4ELV - chains A and C of the 3 polymer chains in the assembly; structure by X-ray diffraction, 1.90 A resolution.

# Chain A
Name: DNA polymerase I, thermostable
From: Thermus aquaticus
Notes: EC 2.7.7.7
Reference sequence: P19821 (DPO1_THEAQ); residues 293-832 here = UniProt positions 293-832
Sequence (540 residues; row label = number of the first residue in the row):
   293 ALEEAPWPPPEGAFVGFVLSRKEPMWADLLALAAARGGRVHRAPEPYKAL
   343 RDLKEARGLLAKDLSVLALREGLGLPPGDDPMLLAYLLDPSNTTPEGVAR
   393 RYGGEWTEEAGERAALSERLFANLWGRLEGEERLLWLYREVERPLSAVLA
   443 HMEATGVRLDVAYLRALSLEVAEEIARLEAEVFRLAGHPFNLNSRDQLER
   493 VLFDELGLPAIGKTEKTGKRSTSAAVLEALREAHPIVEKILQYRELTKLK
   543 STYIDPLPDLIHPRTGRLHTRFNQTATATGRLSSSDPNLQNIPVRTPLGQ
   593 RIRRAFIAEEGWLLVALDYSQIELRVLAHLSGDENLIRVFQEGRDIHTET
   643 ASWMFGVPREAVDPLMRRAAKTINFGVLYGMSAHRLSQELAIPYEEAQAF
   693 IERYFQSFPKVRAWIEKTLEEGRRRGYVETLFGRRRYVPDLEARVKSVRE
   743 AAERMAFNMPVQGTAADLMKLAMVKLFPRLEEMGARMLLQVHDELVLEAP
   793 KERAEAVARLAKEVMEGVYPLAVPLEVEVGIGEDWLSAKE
Unresolved in the structure: 293
Ion coordination: Mg2+: Asp-610, Glu-786; Ca2+: Asp-610, Tyr-611, Asp-785 (together with 0R7)
Ligand contacts: 0R7 ([[(2S,5R)-5-[4-azanyl-5-[2-(4-ethynylphenyl)ethynyl]-2-oxidanylidene-pyrimidin-1-yl]oxolan-2-yl]methoxy-oxidanyl-phosphoryl] phosphono hydrogen phosphate): Arg-573, Arg-587, Asp-610, Tyr-611, Ser-612, Gln-613, Ile-614, Glu-615, Leu-616, His-639, Arg-659, Arg-660, Lys-663, Thr-664, Phe-667, Asp-785

# Chain C
Molecule: 16-nt DNA strand
Sequence (16 nucleotides; each row starts with the number of its first residue):
   201 AAAGGGCGCCGTGGTC
Unresolved in the structure: 201-203

# Interface between chain A and chain C
Residue-residue contacts (40; chain A residue first):
  Asn-483(A) / DT212(C)  hydrogen bond to the phosphate
  Asn-485(A) / DG211(C)  phosphate contact
  Asn-485(A) / DT212(C)  hydrogen bond to the phosphate
  Ser-486(A) / DT212(C)  hydrogen bond to the phosphate
  Ser-486(A) / DG213(C)  hydrogen bond to the phosphate
  Gln-489(A) / DG213(C)  hydrogen bond to the phosphate
  Ser-543(A) / DC210(C)  sugar contact
  Ser-543(A) / DG211(C)  phosphate contact
  Thr-544(A) / DC210(C)  sugar contact
  Ala-568(A) / DG208(C)  phosphate contact
  Thr-569(A) / DC207(C)  phosphate contact
  Ala-570(A) / DG206(C)  phosphate contact
  Ala-570(A) / DC207(C)  hydrogen bond to the phosphate
  Thr-571(A) / DG206(C)  sugar contact
  Arg-573(A) / DG205(C)  base contact
  Arg-573(A) / DG206(C)  hydrogen bond to the base
  Ser-575(A) / DC207(C)  phosphate contact
  Ser-575(A) / DG208(C)  hydrogen bond to the phosphate
  Ser-576(A) / DG208(C)  sugar contact
  Ser-577(A) / DG208(C)  phosphate contact
  Ser-577(A) / DC209(C)  phosphate contact
  Asp-578(A) / DC209(C)  hydrogen bond to the phosphate
  Asn-580(A) / DG208(C)  hydrogen bond to the sugar
  Asn-580(A) / DC209(C)  phosphate contact
  Phe-667(A) / DG204(C)  base contact
  Gly-668(A) / DG204(C)  sugar contact
  Tyr-671(A) / DG204(C)  base contact
  Gly-672(A) / DG204(C)  sugar contact
  Met-673(A) / DG204(C)  hydrogen bond to the sugar
  Ser-674(A) / DG204(C)  hydrogen bond to the phosphate
  Arg-677(A) / DG204(C)  phosphate contact
  Arg-728(A) / DG206(C)  salt bridge to the phosphate
  Arg-746(A) / DG204(C)  hydrogen bond to the phosphate
  Arg-746(A) / DG205(C)  salt bridge to the phosphate
  Met-747(A) / DG205(C)  phosphate contact
  Met-747(A) / DG206(C)  phosphate contact
  Asn-750(A) / DG205(C)  sugar contact
  Gln-754(A) / DG205(C)  base contact
  Gln-754(A) / DG206(C)  hydrogen bond to the sugar
  His-784(A) / DG206(C)  base contact
Interface residues without a listed pair, chain A (36 interface residues in all): Asp-488, Lys-540, Pro-548, Asn-565, Pro-579, Asn-583, Ala-743

# Overview
36 residues of chain A face 10 of chain C across their interface; the contacts include 14 hydrogen bonds and 2
salt bridges. Polar contacts include Arg-573(A)/DG206(C), Asn-580(A)/DG208(C) and Met-673(A)/DG204(C). Bound
to chain A: compound 0R7. Asp-610(A) and Glu-786(A) coordinate Mg2+.
Here chain A is DNA polymerase I, thermostable (Thermus aquaticus) and chain C is a 16-nt DNA strand. Entry
4ELV (Snapshot of the large fragment of DNA polymerase I from Thermus Aquaticus processing modified
pyrimidines) was determined by X-ray diffraction.
